PDB entry 8VSB | electron microscopy, 2.93 A resolution | chains A and B of the 3 polymer chains in the assembly

Chain A (and B):
Molecule: Transforming growth factor beta-3 proprotein
Organism: Homo sapiens
Notes: chain B of this document is another copy of the same molecule, construct and numbering; everything in this record applies to it too
Reference sequence: P10600 (TGFB3_HUMAN); residues 1-389 here correspond to UniProt positions 24-412 (UniProt number = residue number + 23)
Sequence (389 residues; row label = number of the first residue in the row):
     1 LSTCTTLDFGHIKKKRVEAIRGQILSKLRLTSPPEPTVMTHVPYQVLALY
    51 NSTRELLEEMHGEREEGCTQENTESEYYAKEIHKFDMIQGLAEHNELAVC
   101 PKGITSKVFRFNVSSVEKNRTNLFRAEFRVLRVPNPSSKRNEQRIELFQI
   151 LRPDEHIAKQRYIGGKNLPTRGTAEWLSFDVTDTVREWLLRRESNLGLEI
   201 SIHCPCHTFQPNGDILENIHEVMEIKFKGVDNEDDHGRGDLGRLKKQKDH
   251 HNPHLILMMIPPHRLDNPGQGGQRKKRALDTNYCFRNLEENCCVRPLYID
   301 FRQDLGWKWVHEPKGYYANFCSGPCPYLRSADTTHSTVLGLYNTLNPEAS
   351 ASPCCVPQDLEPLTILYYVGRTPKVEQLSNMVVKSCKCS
Disordered / not traced: 1-2, 57-80, 87-120, 125-176, 191-253, 264-277, 329-340 (chain B: 53-73, 89-106, 112-121, 137-142, 151-159, 165-175, 203-251, 265-280)
Disulfides: Cys284-Cys293, Cys292-Cys355, Cys321-Cys386, Cys325-Cys388
Curated features (UniProtKB/Swiss-Prot):
  - motif: Arg238 to Asp240 (Cell attachment site)
  - modified residue: Gln270 (N5-methylglutamine)
  - glycosylation (N-linked (GlcNAc...) asparagine): Asn51, Asn112, Asn119

Interface between chain A and chain B:
Contacting residue pairs (87):
  Lys15(A) - Tyr327(B)  hydrogen bond (backbone-side chain)
  Lys15(A) - Ala351(B)
  Arg16(A) - Glu348(B)  hydrogen bond (side chain-backbone)
  Arg16(A) - Ala349(B)  hydrogen bond (side chain-backbone)
  Glu18(A) - Tyr327(B)
  Glu18(A) - Ser330(B)  hydrogen bond (backbone-side chain)
  Ala19(A) - Tyr327(B)
  Ala19(A) - Ala349(B)
  Ala19(A) - Ser350(B)
  Arg21(A) - Asp332(B)  salt bridge
  Gly22(A) - Ser330(B)  hydrogen bond (backbone-side chain)
  Gln23(A) - Pro347(B)  hydrogen bond (side chain-backbone)
  Gln23(A) - Glu348(B)
  Gln23(A) - Ala349(B)
  Leu25(A) - Ala331(B)
  Leu25(A) - Asp332(B)
  Ser26(A) - Tyr77(B)  hydrogen bond
  Ser26(A) - Tyr78(B)
  Ser26(A) - Leu339(B)
  Ser26(A) - Tyr342(B)
  Lys27(A) - Tyr77(B)  hydrogen bond (side chain-backbone)
  Lys27(A) - Tyr78(B)
  Lys27(A) - Ala79(B)  hydrogen bond (backbone-backbone)
  Lys27(A) - Arg264(B)
  Leu28(A) - His263(B)
  Leu28(A) - Arg264(B)  hydrogen bond (backbone-side chain)
  Arg29(A) - Tyr78(B)
  Arg29(A) - His263(B)
  Arg29(A) - Arg264(B)
  Arg29(A) - Ser336(B)  hydrogen bond (side chain-backbone)
  Arg29(A) - Leu339(B)
  Leu30(A) - Leu339(B)
  Thr31(A) - Asp332(B)
  Thr31(A) - Thr333(B)
  Thr31(A) - Thr334(B)  hydrogen bond (backbone-backbone)
  Ser32(A) - Asp332(B)
  Pro33(A) - Asp332(B)
  Leu49(A) - Ile82(B)
  Leu49(A) - Lys84(B)
  Ser52(A) - Trp176(B)
  Thr53(A) - Ile82(B)
  Glu55(A) - Trp176(B)
  Glu81(A) - Lys374(B)  salt bridge
  Glu81(A) - Val375(B)
  Glu81(A) - Glu376(B)  hydrogen bond (backbone-side chain)
  Ile82(A) - Val375(B)  hydrogen bond (backbone-backbone)
  Ile82(A) - Gln377(B)
  Lys84(A) - Ala48(B)  hydrogen bond (side chain-backbone)
  Lys84(A) - Leu49(B)
  Pro261(A) - Arg29(B)
  Pro261(A) - Glu376(B)
  His263(A) - Arg29(B)  hydrogen bond
  Trp307(A) - Asp332(B)
  Leu328(A) - Ala19(B)
  Asn343(A) - Lys27(B)
  Asn346(A) - Gln23(B)
  Asn346(A) - Leu360(B)
  Asn346(A) - Asn380(B)  hydrogen bond (side chain-backbone)
  Pro347(A) - Ala19(B)  hydrophobic
  Pro347(A) - Gln23(B)
  Glu348(A) - Arg16(B)  salt bridge
  Glu348(A) - Asn319(B)
  Glu348(A) - Phe320(B)
  Glu348(A) - Cys321(B)  hydrogen bond (backbone-backbone)
  Glu348(A) - Pro357(B)
  Glu348(A) - Leu360(B)
  Glu348(A) - Met381(B)
  Glu348(A) - Val383(B)
  Ala349(A) - Cys321(B)
  Ala349(A) - Cys355(B)
  Ser350(A) - Ile12(B)
  Ser350(A) - Cys321(B)  hydrogen bond (backbone-backbone)
  Ser350(A) - Ser322(B)
  Ser350(A) - Cys355(B)
  Cys354(A) - Cys354(B)  disulfide
  Leu360(A) - Glu348(B)
  Lys374(A) - Glu81(B)
  Val375(A) - Lys80(B)
  Val375(A) - Glu81(B)
  Val375(A) - Ile82(B)  hydrogen bond (backbone-backbone)
  Glu376(A) - Ala79(B)
  Glu376(A) - Lys80(B)  hydrogen bond (side chain-backbone)
  Glu376(A) - Glu81(B)
  Glu376(A) - Arg264(B)  salt bridge
  Gln377(A) - Ala79(B)
  Gln377(A) - Lys80(B)  hydrogen bond (backbone-backbone)
  Ser379(A) - Glu76(B)  hydrogen bond (side chain-backbone)
Interface residues without a listed pair, chain A (50 interface residues in all): Ile12, Ile20, Leu56, Met258, Tyr327, Tyr342, Val356, Leu378, Asn380, Ser389
Interface residues without a listed pair, chain B (56 interface residues in all): Lys15, Glu18, Ser26, Ser52, Val133, Gly340, Val356, Ser389
Disulfides between the chains: Cys354(A)-Cys354(B)

Overview:
Chain A and chain B form an interface of 50 and 56 residues respectively, with 1 disulfide bond, 23 hydrogen
bonds and 4 salt bridges. Among the polar pairs are Arg21(A)-Asp332(B), Glu81(A)-Lys374(B) and
Glu348(A)-Arg16(B).
Both chains are Transforming growth factor beta-3 proprotein (Homo sapiens). Entry 8VSB (L-TGF-b3/GARP) was
determined by electron microscopy together with 8VS6, 8VSC and 8VSD from the same study.
